2Y34 - chain A; structure by X-ray diffraction, 2.01 A resolution.

# Chain A
Molecule: Egl nine homolog 1
Organism: Homo sapiens
Notes: EC 1.14.11.-; fragment: catalytic domain, residues 181-426
UniProt: Q9GZT9 (EGLN1_HUMAN); numbering as in UniProt (aligned over 181-426)
Sequence (252 residues; row label = number of the first residue in the row):
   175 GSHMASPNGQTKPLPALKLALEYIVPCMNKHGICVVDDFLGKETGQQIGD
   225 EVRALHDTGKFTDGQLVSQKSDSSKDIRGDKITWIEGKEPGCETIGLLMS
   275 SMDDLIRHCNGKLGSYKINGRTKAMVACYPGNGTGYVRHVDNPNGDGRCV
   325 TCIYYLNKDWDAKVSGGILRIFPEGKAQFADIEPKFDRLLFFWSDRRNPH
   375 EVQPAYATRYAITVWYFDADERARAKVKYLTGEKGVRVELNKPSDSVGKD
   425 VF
Disordered / not traced: 175-186, 403-426
Modified positions: C302 (s-nitroso-cysteine; SNC)
Construct notes: expression tag (175-180)
Metal / ion sites: Fe2+: H313, D315, H374 (together with UN9)
Small-molecule neighbours:
  - UN9 (N-[(1-chloro-4-hydroxyisoquinolin-3-yl)carbonyl]glycine), molecule 1: D254, I256, M299, A301, Y303, Y310, H313, D315, I327, Y329, L343, H374, V376, R383, A385, W389
  - UN9, molecule 2: W258, T296, D320, R322, F391, R396
UniProt features mapped onto this chain:
  - region: V241 to I251 (Beta(2)beta(3) 'finger-like' loop)
  - binding site (Fe cation): H313, D315, H374
  - binding site (2-oxoglutarate): R383
  - modified residue (S-nitrosocysteine): C201, C208, C302, C323, C326

# Overview
Chain A binds compound UN9. H313, D315 and H374 coordinate Fe2+. From UniProt: 3 Fe cation-binding residues
and residue binding 2-oxoglutarate R383.
Chain A is Egl nine homolog 1 (Homo sapiens); the structure, S-nitrosylated PHD2 (NO exposed) in complex with
Fe(II) and UN9, was determined by X-ray diffraction together with 2Y33 from the same study.
